PDB entry 9HAE | X-ray diffraction, 2.22 A resolution | chains A and B

# Chain A
Name: Mite allergen Der f 7
From: Dermatophagoides farinae
Reference sequence: Q26456 (ALL7_DERFA); residues 1-196 here correspond to UniProt positions 18-213 (UniProt number = residue number + 17)
Sequence (204 residues; numbered -7 to 196; the number before each row is that of its first residue; numbers below 1 keep their minus sign (His-7 is residue -7)):
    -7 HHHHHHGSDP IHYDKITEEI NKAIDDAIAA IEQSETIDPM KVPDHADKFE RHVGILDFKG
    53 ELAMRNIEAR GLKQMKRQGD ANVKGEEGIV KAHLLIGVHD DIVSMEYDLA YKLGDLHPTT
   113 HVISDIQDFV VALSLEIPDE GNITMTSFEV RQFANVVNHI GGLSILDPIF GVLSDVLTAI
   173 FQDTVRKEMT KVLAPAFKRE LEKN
Not modelled in the structure: -7 to 5, 131-134, 196
Differences from the reference sequence: expression tag (-7 to 0); conflict Leu48 (Val65 in Q26456), Pro130 (Ser147 in Q26456)
Metal / ion sites: Na+: Val34, Asp36
Curated features (UniProtKB/Swiss-Prot):
  - glycosylation: Asn134 (N-linked (GlcNAc...) asparagine)

# Chain B
Name: DerF7_binder2
From: synthetic construct
Sequence (95 residues; row label = number of the first residue in the row; numbers below 1 keep their minus sign (His-7 is residue -7)):
    -7 HHHHHHGSSP KEEKFKKKLE EELKKIRERL LMVFDEERVE EYMKIMKEVI EKILENRKKG
    53 SKEKVEIPPG MEWFYENFLR YYDYEEEKLE KEEKE
Not modelled in the structure: -7 to 0, 51-55, 82-87

# How chain A and chain B interact
Residue-residue contacts (42):
  Val45(A) with Tyr34(B); Gly62(B); Trp65(B)
  Gly46(A) with Pro61(B); Gly62(B)
  Ile47(A) with Arg30(B), hydrogen bond (backbone-side chain); Glu33(B); Tyr34(B)
  Leu48(A) with Leu22(B), hydrophobic; Phe26(B), hydrophobic; Arg30(B); Tyr34(B), hydrophobic
  Asp49(A) with Phe26(B)
  Phe50(A) with Phe26(B), hydrophobic
  Leu105(A) with Val25(B)
  Gly106(A) with Met24(B)
  Asp107(A) with Met24(B), hydrogen bond (backbone-backbone)
  Leu108(A) with Arg21(B); Met24(B), hydrophobic; Val25(B), hydrophobic
  Val149(A) with Arg72(B)
  Gly154(A) with Arg21(B)
  Leu155(A) with Arg21(B)
  Ser156(A) with Glu14(B), hydrogen bond
  Ile157(A) with Trp65(B); Asn69(B), hydrogen bond (backbone-side chain); Arg72(B)
  Leu158(A) with Leu11(B), hydrophobic; Ile18(B); Met38(B); Trp65(B); Phe66(B), hydrophobic; Phe70(B), hydrophobic; Tyr73(B), hydrophobic
  Asp159(A) with Ile18(B); Arg21(B), salt bridge; Trp65(B)
  Pro160(A) with Ile18(B); Tyr34(B); Trp65(B), hydrophobic
  Ile161(A) with Arg21(B)
  Phe162(A) with Asn69(B)
Other interface residues (no listed pair), chain A (21 interface residues in all): Gly163
Other interface residues (no listed pair), chain B (22 interface residues in all): Ile37, Met63

# In short
21 residues of chain A face 22 of chain B across their interface; the contacts include 4 hydrogen bonds and 1
salt bridge. Among the polar pairs are Asp159(A)-Arg21(B), Ile47(A)-Arg30(B) and Ser156(A)-Glu14(B). Val34(A)
and Asp36(A) form the Na+ site.
Here chain A is Mite allergen Der f 7 (Dermatophagoides farinae) and chain B is DerF7_binder2 (synthetic
construct). Entry 9HAE (Dust mite allergen Der f 7 with computationally designed DerF7_b2 binder) was
determined by X-ray diffraction together with 9HAC, 9HAD and 9HAF from the same study.
